PDB entry 2BNZ | X-ray diffraction, 2.60 A resolution | chains D and E of the 8 polymer chains in the assembly

Chain D:
Protein: Orf omega
Organism: Streptococcus pyogenes
Notes: fragment: ribbon-helix-helix domain, residues 20-71
UniProt: Q57468 (Q57468_STRPY); residues 20-71 here = UniProt positions 20-71
Sequence (53 residues; numbered 19 to 71; the number before each row is that of its first residue):
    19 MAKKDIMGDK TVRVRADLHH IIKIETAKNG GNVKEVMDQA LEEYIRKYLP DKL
Unresolved in the structure: 19-24
What the authors report for this chain:
  - mutagenesis - T29A (100-fold): decreased binding to PcopS

Chain E:
Molecule: 18-nt DNA strand
Sequence (18 nucleotides; numbered 1 to 18; the number before each row is that of its first residue):
     1 GAATCACAAG TGATTAGC
Unresolved in the structure: 18

How chain D and chain E interact:
Contacting residue pairs (7):
  Lys28(D) - DG12(E)  salt bridge to the phosphate
  Thr29(D) - DT11(E)  base contact
  Thr29(D) - DG12(E)  hydrogen bond to the base
  Val30(D) - DT11(E)  base contact
  Arg31(D) - DA9(E)  hydrogen bond to the base
  Arg31(D) - DG10(E)  hydrogen bond to the base
  Arg31(D) - DT11(E)  base contact
Other interface residues (no listed pair), chain E (5 interface residues in all): DA13

Overview:
The interface between chain D and chain E involves 4 residues on one side and 5 on the other, with 3 hydrogen
bonds and 1 salt bridge. Among the polar pairs are Thr29(D)-DG12(E), Arg31(D)-DA9(E) and Arg31(D)-DG10(E).
From the paper: T29A of chain D reduces binding to PcopS.
Here chain D is Orf omega (Streptococcus pyogenes) and chain E is an 18-nt DNA strand. Entry 2BNZ (Structural
basis for cooperative binding of Ribbon-Helix-Helix Omega repressor to inverted DNA heptad repeats) was
determined by X-ray diffraction, deposited together with 2BNW and 2CAX.
